PDB entry 8XKV | electron microscopy, 3.30 A resolution | chains I and J of the 17 polymer chains in the assembly

== Chain I (and J) ==
Protein: Malate dehydrogenase, chloroplastic
Source organism: Arabidopsis thaliana
Notes: EC 1.1.1.37; chain J of this document is another copy of the same molecule, construct and numbering; everything in this record applies to it too
Reference sequence: Q9SN86 (MDHP_ARATH); numbering as in UniProt (aligned over 1-403)
Chain sequence (403 residues; numbered 1 to 403; the number before each row is that of its first residue):
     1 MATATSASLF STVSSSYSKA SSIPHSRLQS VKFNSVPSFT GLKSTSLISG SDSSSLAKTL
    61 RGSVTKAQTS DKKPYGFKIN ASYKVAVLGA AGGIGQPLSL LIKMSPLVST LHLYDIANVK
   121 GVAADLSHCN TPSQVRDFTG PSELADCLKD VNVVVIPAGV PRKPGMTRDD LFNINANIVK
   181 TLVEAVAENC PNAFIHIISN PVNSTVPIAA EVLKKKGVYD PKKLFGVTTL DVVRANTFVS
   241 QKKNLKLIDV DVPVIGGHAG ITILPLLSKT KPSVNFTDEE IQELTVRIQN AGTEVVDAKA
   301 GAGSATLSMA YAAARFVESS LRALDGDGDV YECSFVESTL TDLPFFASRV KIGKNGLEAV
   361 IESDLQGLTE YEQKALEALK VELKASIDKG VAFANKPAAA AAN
Disordered / not traced: 1-81, 399-403
UniProt features mapped onto this chain:
  - active site: His258 (Proton acceptor)
  - binding site (NAD(+)): Gly89 to Gly95, Asp115, Asn175, Ile198 to Asn200, Met309
  - binding site (substrate): Arg162, Arg168, Asn200, Arg234

== Interface between chain I and chain J ==
Contacting residue pairs - 55 pairs, chain I then chain J:
  Leu100(I) - Leu307(J)  hydrophobic
  Leu101(I) - Met104(J)  hydrophobic
  Met104(I) - Tyr311(J)  hydrophobic
  Gly121(I) - Lys299(J)
  Asp125(I) - Val295(J)
  Asp125(I) - Lys299(J)  salt bridge
  Asp125(I) - Ala305(J)
  Asp125(I) - Thr306(J)  hydrogen bond (side chain-backbone)
  Asp125(I) - Leu307(J)
  Asp125(I) - Ser308(J)
  Leu126(I) - Leu307(J)  hydrophobic
  Ser127(I) - Thr237(J)
  His128(I) - Val233(J)
  His128(I) - Arg234(J)
  His128(I) - Thr237(J)  hydrogen bond (backbone-side chain)
  His128(I) - Phe238(J)
  His128(I) - Ala291(J)
  His128(I) - Val295(J)
  Cys129(I) - Val233(J)  hydrophobic
  Cys129(I) - Thr237(J)  hydrogen bond (backbone-side chain)
  Asn130(I) - Val233(J)
  Asn130(I) - Thr237(J)
  Asn130(I) - Leu247(J)
  Asn130(I) - Tyr311(J)  hydrogen bond
  Asn130(I) - Arg315(J)
  Thr131(I) - Leu247(J)
  Pro132(I) - Leu247(J)
  Val233(I) - His128(J)
  Val233(I) - Asn130(J)
  Arg234(I) - His128(J)
  Thr237(I) - Ser127(J)
  Thr237(I) - His128(J)  hydrogen bond (side chain-backbone)
  Thr237(I) - Cys129(J)  hydrogen bond (side chain-backbone)
  Thr237(I) - Asn130(J)  hydrogen bond (side chain-backbone)
  Phe238(I) - His128(J)
  Leu247(I) - Asn130(J)
  Leu247(I) - Thr131(J)
  Leu247(I) - Pro132(J)
  Ala291(I) - His128(J)
  Glu294(I) - His128(J)  salt bridge
  Val295(I) - Asp125(J)
  Val295(I) - His128(J)
  Ala298(I) - Lys120(J)
  Ala298(I) - Gly121(J)
  Ala298(I) - Ala124(J)  hydrophobic
  Lys299(I) - Gly121(J)
  Lys299(I) - Asp125(J)  salt bridge
  Ala305(I) - Asp125(J)
  Thr306(I) - Asp125(J)  hydrogen bond (backbone-side chain)
  Leu307(I) - Leu100(J)  hydrophobic
  Leu307(I) - Asp125(J)
  Leu307(I) - Leu126(J)  hydrophobic
  Ser308(I) - Asp125(J)
  Tyr311(I) - Met104(J)  hydrophobic
  Tyr311(I) - Asn130(J)  hydrogen bond
Also at the interface, not in a pair above, chain I (37 interface residues in all): Gln96, Pro97, Asn118, Lys120, Val122, Ala124, Asn236, Gln241, Ser304, Arg315
Also at the interface, not in a pair above, chain J (38 interface residues in all): Gln96, Pro97, Leu101, Asn118, Asn236, Gln241, Ile248, Glu294, Ala298, Ala302, Ser304

== Overview ==
37 residues of chain I and 38 residues of chain J are in contact, with 9 hydrogen bonds and 3 salt bridges.
Polar contacts include Asp125(I)-Lys299(J), Glu294(I)-His128(J) and Asp125(I)-Thr306(J).
Chain I and chain J are both Malate dehydrogenase, chloroplastic (Arabidopsis thaliana); the structure,
Cryo-EM structure of the Ycf2-FtsHi motor complex from Arabidopsis in Apo state, was determined by electron
microscopy (same publication as 8Z9Y and 8XKU).
